7Z6Z - chain A; structure by X-ray diffraction, 1.75 A resolution.

[Chain A]
Molecule: Angiotensin-converting enzyme, soluble form
Source organism: Homo sapiens
UniProt: P12821 (ACE_HUMAN); residues 1-628 here correspond to UniProt positions 30-657 (UniProt number = residue number + 29)
Chain sequence (628 residues; each row starts with the number of its first residue):
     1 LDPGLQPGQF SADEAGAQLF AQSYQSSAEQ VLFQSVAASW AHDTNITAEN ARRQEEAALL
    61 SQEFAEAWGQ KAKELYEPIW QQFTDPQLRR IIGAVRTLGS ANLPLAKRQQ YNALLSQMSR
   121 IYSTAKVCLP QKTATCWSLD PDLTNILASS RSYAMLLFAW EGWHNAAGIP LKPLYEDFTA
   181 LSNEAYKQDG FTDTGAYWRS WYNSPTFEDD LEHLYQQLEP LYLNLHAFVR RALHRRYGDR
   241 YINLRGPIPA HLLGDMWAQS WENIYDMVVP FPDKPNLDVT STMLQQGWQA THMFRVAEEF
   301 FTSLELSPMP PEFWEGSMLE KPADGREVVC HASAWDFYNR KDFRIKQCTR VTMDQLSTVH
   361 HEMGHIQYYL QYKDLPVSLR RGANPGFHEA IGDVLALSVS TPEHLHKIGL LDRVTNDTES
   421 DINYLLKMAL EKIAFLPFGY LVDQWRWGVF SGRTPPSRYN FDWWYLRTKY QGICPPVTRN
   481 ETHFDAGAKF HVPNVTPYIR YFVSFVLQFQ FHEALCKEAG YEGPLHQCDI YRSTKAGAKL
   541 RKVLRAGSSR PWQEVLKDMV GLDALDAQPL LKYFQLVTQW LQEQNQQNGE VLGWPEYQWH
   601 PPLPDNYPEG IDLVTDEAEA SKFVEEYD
Disordered / not traced: 130-134, 610-628
Construct notes: engineered mutation Q9 (Asn38 in P12821), Q25 (Asn54 in P12821), Q82 (Asn111 in P12821), Q117 (Asn146 in P12821), Q131 (Asn160 in P12821), Q289 (Asn318 in P12821), R545 (Gln574 in P12821), L576 (Pro605 in P12821)
Cystine bridges: C128-C136, C330-C348, C516-C528
Covalently attached groups: N-acetylglucosamine (NAG) linked to N45; glycan linked to N416, N480
Metal / ion sites: Ca2+: E262, N263, D354; Na+ near E262 (its only coordinating residue here); Zn2+: H361, H365, E389 (together with fosinoprilat)
Residues lining bound ligands: fosinoprilat (KS8): Q259, H331, A332, S333, A334, W335, S357, T358, H361, E362, H365, E389, D393, E431, K432, K489, F490, H491, T496, Y498, Y501, F505
Curated features (UniProtKB/Swiss-Prot):
  - active site: E362 (Proton acceptor 1), H491 (Proton donor 1)
  - binding site (chloride): Y202, R500
  - binding site (Zn(2+)): H361, H365, E389
  - site: N494 (Not glycosylated)
  - glycosylation (N-linked (GlcNAc...) asparagine): N45, N416, N480
What the authors report for this chain:
  - binding site for fosinoprilat: Q259, H331, S333, A334, W335, S357, T358, H361, E362, E431, F435, K489, F490, H491, T496, Y498, Y501, F505
  - specificity-determining residues: S357, T358, T496 (proposed by the authors, not directly observed)
  - specificity-determining residues: E431, G439

[Summary]
Chain A binds fosinoprilat. Covalently linked N-acetylglucosamine: at N45. UniProt lists active-site residues
E362 and H491, chloride-binding residues Y202 and R500 and 3 Zn2+-binding residues. The paper reports a
binding site for fosinoprilat at Q259, H331 and S333 among others; specificity determinants S357, T358 and
T496 among others.
Chain A is Angiotensin-converting enzyme, soluble form (Homo sapiens); the structure, Crystal structure of
Angiotensin-1 converting enzyme N-domain in complex with fosinoprilat, was determined by X-ray diffraction
(same publication as 7Z70).
